3LTN - chains A and B of the 8 polymer chains in the assembly; structure by X-ray diffraction, 3.10 A resolution.

[Chain A (and B)]
Molecule: DNA topoisomerase 4 subunit A
Organism: Streptococcus pneumoniae
Notes: EC 5.99.1.-; chain B of this document is another copy of the same molecule, construct and numbering; everything in this record applies to it too
UniProt: P72525 (PARC_STRPN); residues 1-488 here = UniProt positions 1-488
Chain sequence (496 residues; each row starts with the number of its first residue):
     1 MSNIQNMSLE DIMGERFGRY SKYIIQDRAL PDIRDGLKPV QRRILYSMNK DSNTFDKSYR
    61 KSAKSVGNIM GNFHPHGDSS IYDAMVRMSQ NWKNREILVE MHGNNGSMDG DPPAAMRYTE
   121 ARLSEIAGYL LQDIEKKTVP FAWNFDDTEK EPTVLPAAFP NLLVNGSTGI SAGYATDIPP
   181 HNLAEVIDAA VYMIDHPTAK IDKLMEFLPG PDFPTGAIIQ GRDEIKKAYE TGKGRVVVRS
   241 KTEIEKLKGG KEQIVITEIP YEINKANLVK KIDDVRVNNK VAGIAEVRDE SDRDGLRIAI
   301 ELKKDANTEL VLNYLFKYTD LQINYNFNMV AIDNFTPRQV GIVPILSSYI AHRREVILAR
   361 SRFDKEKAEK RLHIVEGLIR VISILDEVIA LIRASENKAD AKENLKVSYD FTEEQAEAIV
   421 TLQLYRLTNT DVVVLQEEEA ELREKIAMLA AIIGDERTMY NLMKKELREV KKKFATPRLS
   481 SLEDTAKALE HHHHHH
Not modelled in the structure: 1-2, 484-496
Sequence notes: expression tag (489-496)
Swiss-Prot annotation at these positions:
  - active site: Y118 (O-(5'-phospho-DNA)-tyrosine intermediate)
  - site: K38 (Interaction with DNA), H74 (Interaction with DNA), H76 (Interaction with DNA), R87 (Interaction with DNA), K93 (Interaction with DNA), R117 (Transition state stabilizer)
What the authors report for this chain:
  - catalytic residues: Y118
  - binding site for the 19-nt DNA strand: Y118
  - binding site for the ligand PDQ: R117
  - binding site for the 15-nt DNA strand: I170

[Interface between chain A and chain B]
Residue-residue contacts (51; chain A residue first):
  K61(A) - M70(B)
  K61(A) - G71(B)
  A63(A) - G67(B)
  A63(A) - M70(B)  hydrophobic
  K64(A) - G67(B)
  K64(A) - N68(B)
  K64(A) - N72(B)  hydrogen bond
  G67(A) - A63(B)
  G67(A) - K64(B)
  N68(A) - K64(B)
  N68(A) - N68(B)  hydrogen bond
  M70(A) - K61(B)
  M70(A) - A63(B)  hydrophobic
  G71(A) - K61(B)
  N72(A) - K64(B)  hydrogen bond
  D78(A) - R117(B)  salt bridge
  S79(A) - R117(B)  hydrogen bond
  M116(A) - M116(B)  hydrophobic
  R117(A) - D78(B)  salt bridge
  R117(A) - S79(B)  hydrogen bond
  L385(A) - R393(B)
  D386(A) - R393(B)  salt bridge
  I389(A) - R393(B)
  I392(A) - T428(B)
  R393(A) - L385(B)
  R393(A) - D386(B)  salt bridge
  R393(A) - I389(B)
  R393(A) - L427(B)
  S395(A) - T428(B)
  E396(A) - T428(B)  hydrogen bond (backbone-side chain)
  N397(A) - T428(B)  hydrogen bond (backbone-side chain)
  K398(A) - Y425(B)
  I419(A) - L424(B)
  V420(A) - L424(B)  hydrogen bond (backbone-backbone)
  V420(A) - Y425(B)  hydrogen bond (backbone-backbone)
  T421(A) - Q423(B)
  L422(A) - Q423(B)
  L422(A) - L424(B)  hydrogen bond (backbone-backbone)
  Q423(A) - T421(B)
  Q423(A) - L422(B)
  Q423(A) - Q423(B)
  L424(A) - I419(B)
  L424(A) - V420(B)  hydrogen bond (backbone-backbone)
  L424(A) - L422(B)  hydrogen bond (backbone-backbone)
  Y425(A) - K398(B)
  Y425(A) - V420(B)  hydrogen bond (backbone-backbone)
  L427(A) - R393(B)
  T428(A) - I392(B)
  T428(A) - S395(B)
  T428(A) - E396(B)
  T428(A) - N397(B)  hydrogen bond (side chain-backbone)
Interface residues without a listed pair, chain A (31 interface residues in all): G77
Interface residues without a listed pair, chain B (31 interface residues in all): G77

[In short]
The chain A/chain B interface involves 31 residues from each chain; the contacts include 14 hydrogen bonds and
4 salt bridges. Among the polar pairs are D78(A)-R117(B), D386(A)-R393(B) and K64(A)-N72(B). UniProt lists
active-site residue Y118(A) on chain A. From the paper: the catalytic residue Y118(A); a binding site for the
19-nt DNA strand at Y118(A).
Both chains are DNA topoisomerase 4 subunit A (Streptococcus pneumoniae). Entry 3LTN (Inhibitor-stabilized
topoisomerase IV-DNA cleavage complex (S. pneumoniae)) was determined by X-ray diffraction, deposited together
with 3KSA, 3KSB and 3K9F.
